Entry 2DQJ (X-ray diffraction, 1.80 A resolution); this record covers chains L and H of the 3 polymer chains in the assembly.

Chain L:
Protein: lysozyme binding Ig kappa chain V23-J2 region
From: Mus musculus
Chain sequence (107 residues; numbered 1 to 107; the number before each row is that of its first residue):
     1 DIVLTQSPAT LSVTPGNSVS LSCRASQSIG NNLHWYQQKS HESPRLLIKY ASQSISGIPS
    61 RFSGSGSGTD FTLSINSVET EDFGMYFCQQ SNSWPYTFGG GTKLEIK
Cystine bridges: C23-C88

Chain H:
Protein: Ig VH, anti-lysozyme
From: Mus musculus
Chain sequence (114 residues; row label = number of the first residue in the row):
     1 DVQLQESGPS LVKPSQTLSL TCSVTGDSIT SDYWSWIRKF PGNRLEYMGY VSYSGSTYYN
    61 PSLKSRISIT RDTSKNQYYL DLNSVTTEDT ATYYCANWDG DYWGQGTLVT VSAA
Cystine bridges: C22-C95

Interface between chain L and chain H:
Pairs across the interface - 29 pairs, chain L then chain H:
  Y36(L) - G100(H)
  Y36(L) - W103(H)  hydrophobic
  Q38(L) - K39(H)  hydrogen bond
  Q38(L) - Y94(H)  hydrogen bond
  E42(L) - Y94(H)
  S43(L) - Y94(H)
  S43(L) - W103(H)
  S43(L) - G104(H)  hydrogen bond (side chain-backbone)
  P44(L) - W103(H)
  L46(L) - D99(H)
  L46(L) - G100(H)
  L46(L) - D101(H)
  M85(L) - N43(H)
  F87(L) - N43(H)
  F87(L) - L45(H)  hydrophobic
  W94(L) - Y47(H)  hydrophobic
  W94(L) - G49(H)
  W94(L) - Y50(H)  hydrophobic
  W94(L) - Y58(H)
  W94(L) - Y59(H)  hydrogen bond (side chain-backbone)
  W94(L) - N60(H)
  P95(L) - N60(H)
  P95(L) - P61(H)
  Y96(L) - Y47(H)  hydrophobic
  Y96(L) - Y50(H)
  Y96(L) - W98(H)  hydrogen bond
  F98(L) - L45(H)
  F98(L) - Y47(H)
  G100(L) - N43(H)
Interface residues without a listed pair, chain L (15 interface residues in all): Y50, Q89
Interface residues without a listed pair, chain H (21 interface residues in all): I37, E46, M48, Q105

Overview:
The interface between chain L and chain H involves 15 residues on one side and 21 on the other; the contacts
include 5 hydrogen bonds. Among the polar pairs are Q38(L)-K39(H), Q38(L)-Y94(H) and S43(L)-G104(H).
Here chain L is lysozyme binding Ig kappa chain V23-J2 region and chain H is Ig VH, anti-lysozyme, both from
Mus musculus. Entry 2DQJ (Crystal structure of hyhel-10 FV (wild-type) complexed with hen egg lysozyme at 1.8A
resolution) was determined by X-ray diffraction, deposited together with 2DQC, 2DQF, 2DQG and 2DQI.
